Entry 6MUS (electron microscopy, 3.60 A resolution); this record covers chains H and K of the 10 polymer chains in the assembly.

[Chain H]
Molecule: 40-nt RNA strand
Sequence (40 nucleotides; row label = number of the first residue in the row):
     1 CCCUGGCGCC CAAUACGCAA ACCGCCUCUG CCCGCGGGCG
Disordered / not traced: 1-10, 36-40

[Chain K]
Protein: Uncharacterized protein Csm3
Organism: Thermococcus onnurineus
UniProtKB: B6YWC0 (B6YWC0_THEON); residue numbers follow UniProt; this construct covers 1-290
Sequence (291 residues; row label = number of the first residue in the row; numbering starts at 0):
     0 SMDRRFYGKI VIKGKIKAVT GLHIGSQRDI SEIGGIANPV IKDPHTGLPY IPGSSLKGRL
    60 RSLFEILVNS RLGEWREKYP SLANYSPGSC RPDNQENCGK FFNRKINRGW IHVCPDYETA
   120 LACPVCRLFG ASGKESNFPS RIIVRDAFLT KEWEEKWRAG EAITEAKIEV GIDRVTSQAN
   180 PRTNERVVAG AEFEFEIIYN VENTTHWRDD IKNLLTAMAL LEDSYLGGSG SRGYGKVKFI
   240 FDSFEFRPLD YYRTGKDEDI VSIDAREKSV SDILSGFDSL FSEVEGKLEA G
Disordered / not traced: 0, 25-36, 288-290
Sequence notes: expression tag (0); engineered mutation Ala36 (Asp in B6YWC0)
Metal / ion sites: Zn2+: His111, Cys113, Cys122, Cys125
From the paper describing this entry:
  - mutagenesis - K56A/R60A: decreased catalytic activity with the 40-nt RNA strand (chain H)
  - mutagenesis - H22A, K41A, R181A, G226A/G227A: unchanged catalytic activity with the 40-nt RNA strand (chain H)
  - mutagenesis - D36A: abolished catalytic activity with the 40-nt RNA strand (chain H)

[Interface between chain H and chain K]
Pairs across the interface (13; chain H residue first):
  G17(H) with Pro180(K), sugar contact
  C18(H) with Thr182(K), base contact
  A19(H) with Asn37(K), base contact; Asn179(K), hydrogen bond to the sugar; Arg181(K), base contact
  C23(H) with Arg107(K), salt bridge to the phosphate
  G24(H) with Arg107(K), salt bridge to the phosphate
  C25(H) with Asn106(K), sugar contact
  C26(H) with Ile105(K), hydrogen bond to the sugar
  C28(H) with Gly132(K), hydrogen bond to the sugar; Lys133(K), phosphate contact; Glu134(K), hydrogen bond to the sugar; Asn136(K), base contact
Also at the interface, not in a pair above, chain H (9 interface residues in all): U27
Also at the interface, not in a pair above, chain K (14 interface residues in all): Ser131, Ala178

[Summary]
The interface between chain H and chain K involves 9 residues on one side and 14 on the other; the contacts
include 4 hydrogen bonds and 2 salt bridges. Polar pairs include A19(H)-Asn179(K), C26(H)-Ile105(K) and
C28(H)-Gly132(K). The paper reports that K56A/R60A of chain K reduce catalytic activity with the 40-nt RNA
strand (chain H); D36A of chain K abolishes catalytic activity with the 40-nt RNA strand (chain H); 6
substitutions were tested in all.
Chain H is a 40-nt RNA strand and chain K is Uncharacterized protein Csm3 (Thermococcus onnurineus); the
structure, Cryo-EM structure of larger Csm-crRNA-target RNA ternary complex in type III-A CRISPR-Cas system,
was determined by electron microscopy together with 6MUA, 6MUU, 6MUR and 6MUT from the same study.
